PDB entry 7NFE | electron microscopy, 4.29 A resolution (low resolution: residue-level contacts below are approximate; hydrogen-bond / salt-bridge calls are withheld) | chains A and B of the 10 polymer chains in the assembly

# Chain A
Molecule: DNA-dependent protein kinase catalytic subunit
Organism: Homo sapiens
Notes: EC 2.7.11.1
UniProtKB: P78527 (PRKDC_HUMAN); residue numbers follow UniProt; this construct covers 1-4128
Chain sequence (4156 residues; each row starts with the number of its first residue; note: 1867 numbers in that range are skipped by the numbering (no residue carries them; nothing is unmodelled there); X marks 28 residues of unknown identity (built as UNK)):
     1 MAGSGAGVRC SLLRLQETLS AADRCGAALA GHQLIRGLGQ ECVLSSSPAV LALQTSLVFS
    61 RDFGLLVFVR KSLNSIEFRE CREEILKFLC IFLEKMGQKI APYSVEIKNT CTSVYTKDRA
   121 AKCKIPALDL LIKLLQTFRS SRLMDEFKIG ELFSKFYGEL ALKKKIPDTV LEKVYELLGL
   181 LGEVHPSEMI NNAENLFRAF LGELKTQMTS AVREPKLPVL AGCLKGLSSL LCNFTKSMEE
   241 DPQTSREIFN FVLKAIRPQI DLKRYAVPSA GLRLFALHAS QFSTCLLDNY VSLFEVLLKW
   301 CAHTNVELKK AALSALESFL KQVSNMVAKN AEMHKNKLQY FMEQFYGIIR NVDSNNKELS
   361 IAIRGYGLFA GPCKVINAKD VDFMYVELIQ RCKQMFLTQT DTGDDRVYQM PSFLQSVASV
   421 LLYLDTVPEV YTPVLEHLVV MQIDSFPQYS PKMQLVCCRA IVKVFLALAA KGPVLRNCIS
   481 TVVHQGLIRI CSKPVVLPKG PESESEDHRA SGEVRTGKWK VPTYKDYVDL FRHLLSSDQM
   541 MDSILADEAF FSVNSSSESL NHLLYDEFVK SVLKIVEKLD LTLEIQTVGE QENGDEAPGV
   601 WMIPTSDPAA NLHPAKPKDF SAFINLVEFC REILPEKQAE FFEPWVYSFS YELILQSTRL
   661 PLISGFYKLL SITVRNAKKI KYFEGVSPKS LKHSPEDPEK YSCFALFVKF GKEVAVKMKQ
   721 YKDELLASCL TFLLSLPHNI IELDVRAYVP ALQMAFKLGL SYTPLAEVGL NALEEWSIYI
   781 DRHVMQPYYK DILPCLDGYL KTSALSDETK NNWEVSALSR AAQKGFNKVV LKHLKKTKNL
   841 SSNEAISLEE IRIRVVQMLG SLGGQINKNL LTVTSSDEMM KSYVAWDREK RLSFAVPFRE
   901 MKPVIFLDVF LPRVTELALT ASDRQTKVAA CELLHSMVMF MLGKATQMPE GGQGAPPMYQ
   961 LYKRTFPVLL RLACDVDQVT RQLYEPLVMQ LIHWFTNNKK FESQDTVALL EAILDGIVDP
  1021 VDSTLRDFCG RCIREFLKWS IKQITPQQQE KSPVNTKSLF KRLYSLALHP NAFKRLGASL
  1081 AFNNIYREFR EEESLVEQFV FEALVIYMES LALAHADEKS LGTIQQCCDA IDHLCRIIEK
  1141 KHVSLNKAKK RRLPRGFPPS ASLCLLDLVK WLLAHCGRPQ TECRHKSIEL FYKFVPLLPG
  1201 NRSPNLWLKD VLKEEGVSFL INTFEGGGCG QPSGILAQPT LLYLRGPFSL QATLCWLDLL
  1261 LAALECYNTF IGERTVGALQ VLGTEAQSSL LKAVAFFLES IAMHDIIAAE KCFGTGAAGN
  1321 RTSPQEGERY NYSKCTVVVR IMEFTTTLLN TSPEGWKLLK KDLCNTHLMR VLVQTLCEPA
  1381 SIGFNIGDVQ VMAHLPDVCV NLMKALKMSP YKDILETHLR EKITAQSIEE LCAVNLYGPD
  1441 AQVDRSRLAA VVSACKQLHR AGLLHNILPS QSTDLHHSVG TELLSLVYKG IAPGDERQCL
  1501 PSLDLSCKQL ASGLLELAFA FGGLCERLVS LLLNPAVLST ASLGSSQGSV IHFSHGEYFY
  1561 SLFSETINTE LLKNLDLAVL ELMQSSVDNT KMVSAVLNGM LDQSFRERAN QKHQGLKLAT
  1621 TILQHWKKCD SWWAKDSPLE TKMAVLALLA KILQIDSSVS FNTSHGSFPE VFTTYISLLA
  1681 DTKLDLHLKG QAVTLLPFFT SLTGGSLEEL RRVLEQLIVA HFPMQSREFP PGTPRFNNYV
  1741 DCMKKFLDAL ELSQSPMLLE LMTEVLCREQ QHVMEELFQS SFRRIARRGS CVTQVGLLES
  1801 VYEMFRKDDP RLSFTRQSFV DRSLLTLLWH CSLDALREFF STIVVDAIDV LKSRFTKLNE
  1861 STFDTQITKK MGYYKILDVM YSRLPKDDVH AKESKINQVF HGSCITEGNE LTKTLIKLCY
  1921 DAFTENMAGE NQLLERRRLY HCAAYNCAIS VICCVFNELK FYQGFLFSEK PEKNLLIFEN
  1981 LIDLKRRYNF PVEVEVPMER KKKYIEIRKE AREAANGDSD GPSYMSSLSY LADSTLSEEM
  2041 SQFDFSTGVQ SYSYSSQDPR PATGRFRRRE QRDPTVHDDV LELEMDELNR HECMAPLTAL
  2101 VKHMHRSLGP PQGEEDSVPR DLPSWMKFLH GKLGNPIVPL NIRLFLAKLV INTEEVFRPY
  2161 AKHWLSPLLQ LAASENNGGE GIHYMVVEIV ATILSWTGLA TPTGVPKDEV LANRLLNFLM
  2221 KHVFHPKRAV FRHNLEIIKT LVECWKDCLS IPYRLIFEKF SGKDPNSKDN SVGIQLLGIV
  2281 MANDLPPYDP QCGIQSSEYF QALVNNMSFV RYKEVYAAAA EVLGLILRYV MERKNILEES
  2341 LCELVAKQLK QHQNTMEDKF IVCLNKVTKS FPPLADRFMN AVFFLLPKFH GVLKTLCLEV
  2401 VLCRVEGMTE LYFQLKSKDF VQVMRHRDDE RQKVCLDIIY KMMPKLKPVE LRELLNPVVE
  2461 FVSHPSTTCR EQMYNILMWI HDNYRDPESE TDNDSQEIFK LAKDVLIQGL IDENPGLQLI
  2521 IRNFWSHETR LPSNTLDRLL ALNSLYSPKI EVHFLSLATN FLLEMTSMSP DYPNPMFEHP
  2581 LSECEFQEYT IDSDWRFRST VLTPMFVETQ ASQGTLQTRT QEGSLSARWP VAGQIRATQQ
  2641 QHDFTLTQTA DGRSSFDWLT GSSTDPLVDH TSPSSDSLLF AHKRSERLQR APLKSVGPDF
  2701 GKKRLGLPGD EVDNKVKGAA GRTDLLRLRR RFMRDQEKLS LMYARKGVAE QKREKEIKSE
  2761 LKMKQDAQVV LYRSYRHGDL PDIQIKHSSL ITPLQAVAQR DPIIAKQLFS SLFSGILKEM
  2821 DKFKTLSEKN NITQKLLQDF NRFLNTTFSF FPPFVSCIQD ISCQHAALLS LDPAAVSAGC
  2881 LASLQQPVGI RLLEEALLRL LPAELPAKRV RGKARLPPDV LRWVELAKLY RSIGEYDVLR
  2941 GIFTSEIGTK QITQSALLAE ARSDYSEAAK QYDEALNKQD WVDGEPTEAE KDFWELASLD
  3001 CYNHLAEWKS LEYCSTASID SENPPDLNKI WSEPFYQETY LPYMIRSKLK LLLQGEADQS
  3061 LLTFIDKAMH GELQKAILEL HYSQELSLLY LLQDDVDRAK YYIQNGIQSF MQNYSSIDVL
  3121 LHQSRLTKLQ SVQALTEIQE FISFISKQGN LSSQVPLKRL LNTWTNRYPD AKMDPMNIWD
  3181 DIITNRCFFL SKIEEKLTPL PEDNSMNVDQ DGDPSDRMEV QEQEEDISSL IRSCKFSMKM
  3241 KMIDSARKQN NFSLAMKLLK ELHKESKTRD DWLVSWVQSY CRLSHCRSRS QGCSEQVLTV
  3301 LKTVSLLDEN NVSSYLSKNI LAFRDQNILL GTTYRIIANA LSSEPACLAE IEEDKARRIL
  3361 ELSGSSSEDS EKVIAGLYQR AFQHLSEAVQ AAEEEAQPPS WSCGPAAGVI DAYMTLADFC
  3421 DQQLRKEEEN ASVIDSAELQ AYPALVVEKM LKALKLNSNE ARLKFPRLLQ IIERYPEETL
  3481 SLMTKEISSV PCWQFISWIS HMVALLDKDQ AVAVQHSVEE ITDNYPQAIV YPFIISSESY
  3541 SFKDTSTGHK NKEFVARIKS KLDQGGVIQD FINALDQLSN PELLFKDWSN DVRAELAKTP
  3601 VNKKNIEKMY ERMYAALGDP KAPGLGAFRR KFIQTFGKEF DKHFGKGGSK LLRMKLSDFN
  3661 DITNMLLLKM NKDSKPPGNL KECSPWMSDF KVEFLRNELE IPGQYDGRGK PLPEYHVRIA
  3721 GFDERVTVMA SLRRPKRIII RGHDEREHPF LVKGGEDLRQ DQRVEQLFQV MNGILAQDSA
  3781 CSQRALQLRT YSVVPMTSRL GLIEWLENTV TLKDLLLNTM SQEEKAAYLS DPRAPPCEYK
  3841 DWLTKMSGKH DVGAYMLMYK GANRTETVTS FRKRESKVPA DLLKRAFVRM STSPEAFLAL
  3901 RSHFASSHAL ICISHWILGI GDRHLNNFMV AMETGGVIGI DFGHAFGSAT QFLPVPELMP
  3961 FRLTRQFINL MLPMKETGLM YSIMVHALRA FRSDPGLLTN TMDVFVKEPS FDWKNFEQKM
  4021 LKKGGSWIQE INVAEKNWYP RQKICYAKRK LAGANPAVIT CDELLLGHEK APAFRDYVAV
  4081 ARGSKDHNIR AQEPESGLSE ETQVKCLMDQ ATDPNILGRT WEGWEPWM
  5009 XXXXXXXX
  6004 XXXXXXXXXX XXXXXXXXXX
Unresolved in the structure: 1-9, 24-25, 118-123, 329-331, 400-402, 499-518, 550-554, 587-601, 689-696, 805-844, 947-956, 1312-1323, 1494-1500, 1541-1548, 1858-1859, 1884-1886, 1901-1908, 1928-1932, 1968-1970, 1987-2084, 2109-2121, 2178-2181, 2261-2268, 2291-2296, 2331-2336, 2597-2766, 2900-2917, 3055-3058, 3198-3225, 3307-3311, 3397-3405, 3430-3438, 3599-3602, 3649-3656, 3829-3833, 3847-3850, 4083-4085
Swiss-Prot annotation at these positions:
  - region: Leu-1503 to Leu-1538 (Interaction with C1D), Glu-2737 to Gln-2765 (May split the end of the DNA molecule, with the two strands separating around the region), Val-3728 to Arg-3734 (G-loop), Gly-3919 to Asn-3927 (Catalytic loop), Gly-3939 to Thr-3964 (Activation loop)
  - site: Asp-2020, Gly-2021 (Cleavage)
  - modified residue: Lys-117 (N6-acetyllysine), Ser-511 (Phosphoserine), Ser-687 (Phosphoserine), Lys-828 (N6-acetyllysine), Ser-841 (Phosphoserine), Ser-893 (Phosphoserine), Ser-1065 (Phosphoserine), Lys-1209 (N6-acetyllysine), Lys-1970 (N6-acetyllysine), Ser-2056 (Phosphoserine), Lys-2259 (N6-acetyllysine), Thr-2535 (Phosphothreonine), Thr-2609 (Phosphothreonine), Ser-2612 (Phosphoserine), Thr-2638 (Phosphothreonine), Thr-2647 (Phosphothreonine), Ser-2789 (Phosphoserine), Ser-3205 (Phosphoserine), Lys-3241 (N6-acetyllysine), Lys-3260 (N6-acetyllysine) and 6 more in UniProt
  - natural variant: Lys-263 (K263N: In a lung adenocarcinoma sample), Gly-500 (G500S: In a metastatic melanoma sample), Arg-1136 (R1136H: In a colorectal adenocarcinoma sample), Arg-1447 (R1447M: In a lung squamous cell carcinoma sample), Ala-1680 (A1680V: In a metastatic melanoma sample), Ser-2810 (S2810N: In a metastatic melanoma sample), Gly-2941 (G2941A: In a lung neuroendocrine carcinoma sample), Leu-3062 (L3062R: In IMD26), Ala-3574 (A3574V: In IMD26)
  - mutagenesis: Leu-1510 (L1510P: Loss of interaction with C1D), Glu-1516 to Leu-1517 (Loss of interaction with C1D), Thr-2609 (T2609A: Leads to radiation sensitivity and impaired DSB joining. Gives rise to reduced phosphorylation; when associated with A-2612), Ser-2612 (S2612A: Reduced phosphorylation; when associated with A-2609), Thr-2638 (T2638A: Alleviates phosphorylation, leaves a fully active enzyme with compromised cellular resistance to ionizing radiation without affecting DNA end joining; when associated with A-2647), Thr-2647 (T2647A: Alleviates phosphorylation, leaves a fully active enzyme with compromised cellular resistance to ionizing radiation without affecting DNA end joining; when associated with A-2638)
What the authors report for this chain:
  - post-translational modification sites: Ser-2056, Thr-2609

# Chain B
Molecule: X-ray repair cross-complementing protein 6
Organism: Homo sapiens
Notes: EC 3.6.4.-, 4.2.99.-
UniProtKB: P12956 (XRCC6_HUMAN); residue numbers follow UniProt; this construct covers 1-609
Chain sequence (609 residues; row label = number of the first residue in the row):
     1 MSGWESYYKT EGDEEAEEEQ EENLEASGDY KYSGRDSLIF LVDASKAMFE SQSEDELTPF
    61 DMSIQCIQSV YISKIISSDR DLLAVVFYGT EKDKNSVNFK NIYVLQELDN PGAKRILELD
   121 QFKGQQGQKR FQDMMGHGSD YSLSEVLWVC ANLFSDVQFK MSHKRIMLFT NEDNPHGNDS
   181 AKASRARTKA GDLRDTGIFL DLMHLKKPGG FDISLFYRDI ISIAEDEDLR VHFEESSKLE
   241 DLLRKVRAKE TRKRALSRLK LKLNKDIVIS VGIYNLVQKA LKPPPIKLYR ETNEPVKTKT
   301 RTFNTSTGGL LLPSDTKRSQ IYGSRQIILE KEETEELKRF DDPGLMLMGF KPLVLLKKHH
   361 YLRPSLFVYP EESLVIGSST LFSALLIKCL EKEVAALCRY TPRRNIPPYF VALVPQEEEL
   421 DDQKIQVTPP GFQLVFLPFA DDKRKMPFTE KIMATPEQVG KMKAIVEKLR FTYRSDSFEN
   481 PVLQQHFRNL EALALDLMEP EQAVDLTLPK VEAMNKRLGS LVDEFKELVY PPDYNPEGKV
   541 TKRKHDNEGS GSKRPKVEYS EEELKTHISK GTLGKFTVPM LKEACRAYGL KSGLKKQELL
   601 EALTKHFQD
Unresolved in the structure: 1-31, 51-56, 176-180, 208-209, 223-237, 535-609
Swiss-Prot annotation at these positions:
  - region: Val-578 to Glu-583 (Interaction with BAX)
  - active site: Lys-31 (Schiff-base intermediate with DNA)
  - modified residue: Ser-2 (N-acetylserine), Ser-6 (Phosphoserine), Ser-27 (Phosphoserine), Lys-31 (N6-acetyllysine), Ser-51 (Phosphoserine), Ser-306 (Phosphoserine), Lys-317 (N6-acetyllysine), Lys-331 (N6-acetyllysine), Lys-338 (N6-acetyllysine), Thr-455 (Phosphothreonine), Lys-461 (N6-acetyllysine), Ser-477 (Phosphoserine), Ser-520 (Phosphoserine), Lys-539 (N6-acetyllysine), Lys-542 (N6-acetyllysine), Lys-544 (N6-acetyllysine), Ser-550 (Phosphoserine), Lys-553 (N6-acetyllysine), Lys-556 (N6-acetyllysine), Ser-560 (Phosphoserine) and 1 more in UniProt
  - cross-link (Glycyl lysine isopeptide (Lys-Gly)): Lys-287 (interchain with G-Cter in SUMO2), Lys-317 (interchain with G-Cter in SUMO2), Lys-556 (interchain with G-Cter in SUMO2)
  - mutagenesis: Lys-31 (K31A: Diminishes the ability to form a Schiff base. Abolishes adduct formation; when associated with A-160 and A-164), Lys-160 (K160A: Abolishes adduct formation; when associated with A-31 and A-160), Lys-164 (K164A: Abolishes adduct formation; when associated with A-31 and A-164), Lys-539 (K539Q: Complete loss of suppression of BAX-induced apoptosis; K539R: No effect on suppression of BAX-induced apoptosis), Lys-542 (K542Q: Complete loss of suppression of BAX-induced apoptosis; K542R: No effect on suppression of BAX-induced apoptosis), Lys-544 (K544R: No effect on suppression of BAX-induced apoptosis), Lys-553 (K553Q: Partial loss of suppression of BAX-induced apoptosis; K553R: No effect on suppression of BAX-induced apoptosis), Lys-556 (K556R: No effect on suppression of BAX-induced apoptosis), Lys-570 (K570R: Loss of methylation; loss of anti-apoptotic activity; no effect on XRCC5 stabilization)

# Chain A / chain B interface
Contacting residue pairs (44; chain A residue first):
  Thr-116(A) with Lys-297(B)
  Lys-117(A) with Lys-297(B)
  Tyr-157(A) with Leu-310(B); Leu-312(B)
  Gly-158(A) with Leu-310(B)
  Leu-160(A) with Arg-301(B)
  Ala-161(A) with Arg-301(B); Leu-311(B)
  Leu-162(A) with Lys-299(B); Thr-300(B); Arg-301(B)
  Lys-163(A) with Thr-300(B); Arg-301(B)
  Arg-198(A) with Leu-312(B); Asp-315(B)
  Ala-199(A) with Leu-312(B)
  Gly-202(A) with Ser-314(B)
  Ser-210(A) with Glu-332(B)
  Ala-211(A) with Glu-332(B); Glu-336(B)
  Val-212(A) with Glu-336(B); Arg-404(B); Asn-405(B)
  Arg-213(A) with Glu-335(B); Asn-405(B)
  Glu-214(A) with Glu-332(B)
  Lys-2350(A) with Asp-195(B)
  Asn-2354(A) with Thr-196(B)
  Asn-2380(A) with Asp-192(B); Thr-196(B)
  Phe-2384(A) with Ala-151(B); Phe-154(B); Ser-155(B)
  Pro-2387(A) with Ser-155(B); Gln-158(B)
  Lys-2388(A) with Val-157(B); Gln-158(B); Phe-159(B)
  His-2390(A) with Gln-158(B)
  Phe-2413(A) with Trp-148(B)
  Gln-2414(A) with Trp-148(B)
  Ser-2417(A) with Trp-148(B); Asn-152(B)
  Lys-2418(A) with Ser-155(B)
Other interface residues (no listed pair), chain A (30 interface residues in all): Ile-166, Asn-195, Lys-2416
Other interface residues (no listed pair), chain B (28 interface residues in all): Val-97, Phe-99, Arg-339

# In short
30 residues of chain A and 28 residues of chain B are in contact. From UniProt: 7 mutagenesis sites on chain
A; active-site residue Lys-31(B) and 9 mutagenesis sites on chain B. The paper reports modification sites
Ser-2056(A) and Thr-2609(A).
Chain A is DNA-dependent protein kinase catalytic subunit and chain B is X-ray repair cross-complementing
protein 6, both from Homo sapiens; the structure, Cryo-EM structure of NHEJ super-complex (monomer), was
determined by electron microscopy, deposited together with 7NFC.
